PDB entry 6ZZ6 | electron microscopy, 3.40 A resolution | chains D and G of the 6 polymer chains in the assembly

== Chain D ==
Protein: Sister chromatid cohesion protein 2
From: Saccharomyces cerevisiae (strain ATCC 204508 / S288c)
UniProt: Q04002 (SCC2_YEAST); residue numbers follow UniProt; this construct covers 1-1493
Amino-acid sequence (1493 residues; each row starts with the number of its first residue):
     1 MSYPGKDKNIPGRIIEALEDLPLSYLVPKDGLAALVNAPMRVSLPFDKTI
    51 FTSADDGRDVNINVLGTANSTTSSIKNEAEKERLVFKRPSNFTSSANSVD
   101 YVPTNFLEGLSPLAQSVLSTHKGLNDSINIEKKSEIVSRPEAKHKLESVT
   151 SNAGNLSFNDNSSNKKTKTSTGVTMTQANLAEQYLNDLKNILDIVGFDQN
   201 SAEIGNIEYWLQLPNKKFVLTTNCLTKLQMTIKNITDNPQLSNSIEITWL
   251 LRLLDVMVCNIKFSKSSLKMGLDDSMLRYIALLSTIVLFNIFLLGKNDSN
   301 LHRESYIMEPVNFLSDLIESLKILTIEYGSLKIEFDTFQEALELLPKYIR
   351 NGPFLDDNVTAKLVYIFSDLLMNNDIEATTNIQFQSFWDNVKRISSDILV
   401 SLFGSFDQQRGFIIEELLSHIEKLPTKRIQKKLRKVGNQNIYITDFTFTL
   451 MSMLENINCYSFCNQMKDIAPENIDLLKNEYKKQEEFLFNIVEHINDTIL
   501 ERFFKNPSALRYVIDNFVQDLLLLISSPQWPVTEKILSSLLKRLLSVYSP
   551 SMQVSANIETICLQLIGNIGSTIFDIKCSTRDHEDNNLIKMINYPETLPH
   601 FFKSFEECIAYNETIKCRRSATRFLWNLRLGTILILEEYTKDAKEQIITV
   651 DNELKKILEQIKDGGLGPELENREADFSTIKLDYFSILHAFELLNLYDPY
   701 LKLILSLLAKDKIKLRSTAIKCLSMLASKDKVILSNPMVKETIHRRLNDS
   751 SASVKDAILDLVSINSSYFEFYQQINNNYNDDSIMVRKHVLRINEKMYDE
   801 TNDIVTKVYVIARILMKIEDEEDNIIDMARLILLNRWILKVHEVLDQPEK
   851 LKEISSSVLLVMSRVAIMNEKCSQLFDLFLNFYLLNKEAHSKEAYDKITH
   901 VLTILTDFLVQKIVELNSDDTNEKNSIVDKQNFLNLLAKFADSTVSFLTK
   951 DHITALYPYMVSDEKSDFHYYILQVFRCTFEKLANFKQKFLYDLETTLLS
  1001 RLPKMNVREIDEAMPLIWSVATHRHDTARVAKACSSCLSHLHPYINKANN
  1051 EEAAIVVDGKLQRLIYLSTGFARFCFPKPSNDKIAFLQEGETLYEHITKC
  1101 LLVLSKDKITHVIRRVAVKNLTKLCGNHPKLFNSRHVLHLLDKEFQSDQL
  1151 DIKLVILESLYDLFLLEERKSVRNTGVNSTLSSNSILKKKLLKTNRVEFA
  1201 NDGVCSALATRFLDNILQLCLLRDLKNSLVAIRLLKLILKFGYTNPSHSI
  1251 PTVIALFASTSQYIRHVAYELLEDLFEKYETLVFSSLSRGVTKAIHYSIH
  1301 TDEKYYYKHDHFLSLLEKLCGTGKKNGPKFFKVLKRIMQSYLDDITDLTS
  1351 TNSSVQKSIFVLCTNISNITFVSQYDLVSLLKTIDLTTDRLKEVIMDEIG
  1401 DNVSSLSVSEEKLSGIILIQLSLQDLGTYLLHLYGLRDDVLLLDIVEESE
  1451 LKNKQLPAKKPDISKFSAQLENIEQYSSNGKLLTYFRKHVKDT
Disordered / not traced: 1-220, 237-249, 263-277, 292-303, 323-335, 374-385, 437-438, 467-472, 590-596, 635-646, 663-677, 918-926, 964-965, 1050-1058, 1079-1089, 1185-1202, 1343-1354, 1399-1412, 1435-1447, 1456-1465, 1476-1493
Curated features (UniProtKB/Swiss-Prot):
  - modified residue: Ser43 (Phosphoserine), Thr67 (Phosphothreonine), Ser74 (Phosphoserine), Ser127 (Phosphoserine), Ser157 (Phosphoserine), Ser162 (Phosphoserine), Ser163 (Phosphoserine), Thr231 (Phosphothreonine), Thr236 (Phosphothreonine), Ser305 (Phosphoserine), Ser320 (Phosphoserine), Thr360 (Phosphothreonine), Ser753 (Phosphoserine), Ser1179 (Phosphoserine), Ser1182 (Phosphoserine), Ser1183 (Phosphoserine), Ser1185 (Phosphoserine)
  - mutagenesis: Thr67 (T67A: In scc2-8A; mimics unphosphorylated form and leads to novel phosphorylation sites at Ser-43, Ser-74, Ser-162, Ser-360, Ser-1179 and Ser-1183; when associated with A-127; A-157; A-163; A-231 ...), Ser127 (S127A: In scc2-8A; mimics unphosphorylated form and leads to novel phosphorylation sites at Ser-43, Ser-74, Ser-162, Ser-360, Ser-1179 and Ser-1183; when associated with A-67; A-157; A-163; A-231 ...), Ser157 (S157A: In scc2-8A; mimics unphosphorylated form and leads to novel phosphorylation sites at Ser-43, Ser-74, Ser-162, Ser-360, Ser-1179 and Ser-1183; when associated with A-67; A-127; A-163; A-231 ...), Ser163 (S163A: In scc2-8A; mimics unphosphorylated form and leads to novel phosphorylation sites at Ser-43, Ser-74, Ser-162, Ser-360, Ser-1179 and Ser-1183; when associated with A-67; A-127; A-157; A-231 ...), Thr231 (T231A: In scc2-8A; mimics unphosphorylated form and leads to novel phosphorylation sites at Ser-43, Ser-74, Ser-162, Ser-360, Ser-1179 and Ser-1183; when associated with A-67; A-127; A-157; A-163 ...), Thr236 (T236A: In scc2-8A; mimics unphosphorylated form and leads to novel phosphorylation sites at Ser-43, Ser-74, Ser-162, Ser-360, Ser-1179 and Ser-1183; when associated with A-67; A-127; A-157; A-163 ...), Ser305 (S305A: In scc2-8A; mimics unphosphorylated form and leads to novel phosphorylation sites at Ser-43; S-74; S-162; S-360; S-1179 and Ser-1183; when associated with A-67; A-127; A-157; A-163; A-231 ...), Ser320 (S320A: In scc2-8A; mimics unphosphorylated form and leads to novel phosphorylation sites at S-43; S-74; S-162; S-360; S-1179 and S-1183; when associated with A-67; A-127; A-157; A-163; A-231 ...), Ser753 (S753E: Mimics constitutive phosphorylation and causes inviability through protein instability), Ser1182 (S1182E: In scc2-CE; mimics constitutive phosphorylation, retains normal SCC2-SCC4 interactions and chromatin association, but exhibits decreased viability, sensitivity to genotoxic agents methyl ...), Ser1185 (S1185E: In scc2-CE; mimics constitutive phosphorylation, retains normal SCC2-SCC4 interactions and chromatin association, but exhibits decreased viability, sensitivity to genotoxic agents methyl ...)
From the paper describing this entry:
  - binding site for the 34-nt DNA strand: Ser508, Lys714, Lys721, Lys1324

== Chain G ==
Molecule: 34-nt DNA strand
Sequence (34 nucleotides; numbered 1 to 34; the number before each row is that of its first residue):
     1 TTTTTTTTTTTTTTTTTTTTTTTTTTTTTTTTTT

== How chain D and chain G interact ==
Contacting residue pairs (16):
  Lys427(D) with DT4(G), phosphate contact
  Arg428(D) with DT3(G), phosphate contact
  Ile429(D) with DT4(G), phosphate contact
  Ile713(D) with DT11(G), phosphate contact; DT12(G), phosphate contact
  Ser751(D) with DT11(G), hydrogen bond to the phosphate
  Ala752(D) with DT10(G), phosphate contact; DT11(G), hydrogen bond to the phosphate
  Ser753(D) with DT10(G), phosphate contact; DT11(G), hydrogen bond to the phosphate
  Ser783(D) with DT10(G), phosphate contact
  Ile784(D) with DT9(G), phosphate contact; DT10(G), hydrogen bond to the phosphate
  Met785(D) with DT9(G), phosphate contact; DT10(G), hydrogen bond to the phosphate
  Lys788(D) with DT9(G), salt bridge to the phosphate
Also at the interface, not in a pair above, chain D (12 interface residues in all): Val754

== Summary ==
Chain D and chain G form an interface of 12 and 6 residues respectively; the contacts include 5 hydrogen bonds
and 1 salt bridge. Polar pairs include Ser751(D)-DT11(G), Ala752(D)-DT11(G) and Ser753(D)-DT11(G). From
UniProt: 11 mutagenesis sites on chain D. The paper reports a binding site for the 34-nt DNA strand at
Ser508(D), Lys714(D) and Lys721(D) among others.
Chain D is Sister chromatid cohesion protein 2 (Saccharomyces cerevisiae (strain ATCC 204508 / S288c)) and
chain G is a 34-nt DNA strand; the structure, Cryo-EM structure of S.cerevisiae cohesin-Scc2-DNA complex, was
determined by electron microscopy.
